Entry 6X8J (X-ray diffraction, 2.60 A resolution); this record covers chains B and D of the 6 polymer chains in the assembly.

[Chain B]
Molecule: Caspase-7
Source organism: Homo sapiens
Notes: EC 3.4.22.60; fragment: p20
UniProt: P55210 (CASP7_HUMAN), isoform P55210-3; residues 1-198 here correspond to UniProt positions 34-231 (UniProt number = residue number + 33)
Chain sequence (198 residues; numbered 1 to 198; the number before each row is that of its first residue):
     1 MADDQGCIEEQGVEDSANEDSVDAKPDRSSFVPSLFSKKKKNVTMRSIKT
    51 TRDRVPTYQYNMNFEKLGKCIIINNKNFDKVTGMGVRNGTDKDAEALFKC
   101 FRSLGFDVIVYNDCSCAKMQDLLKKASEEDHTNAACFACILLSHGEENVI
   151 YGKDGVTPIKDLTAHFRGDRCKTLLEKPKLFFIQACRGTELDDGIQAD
Not modelled in the structure: 1-56, 197-198

[Chain D]
Molecule: Caspase-7
Source organism: Homo sapiens
Notes: EC 3.4.22.60; fragment: p11
UniProt: P55210 (CASP7_HUMAN), isoform P55210-3; residues 199-303 here correspond to UniProt positions 232-336 (UniProt number = residue number + 33)
Chain sequence (113 residues; row label = number of the first residue in the row):
   199 SGPINDTDANPRYKIPVEADFLFAYSTVPGYYSWRSPGRGSWFVQALCSI
   249 LEEHGKDLEIMQILTRVNDRVARHFESQSDDPHFHEKKQIPCVVSMLTKE
   299 LYFSQLEHHHHHH
Not modelled in the structure: 199-211, 303-311
Construct notes: expression tag (304-311)

[Chain B / chain D interface]
Pairs across the interface - 99 pairs, chain B then chain D:
  Thr57(B) with Lys297(D)
  Tyr58(B) with Lys297(D); Glu298(D), hydrogen bond (backbone-backbone)
  Gln59(B) with Lys297(D); Glu298(D); Tyr300(D)
  Tyr60(B) with Asp218(D), hydrogen bond; Leu295(D); Thr296(D), hydrogen bond (side chain-backbone); Lys297(D); Glu298(D), hydrogen bond (backbone-backbone)
  Met62(B) with Leu299(D), hydrophobic; Tyr300(D); Ser302(D)
  Arg87(B) with Arg233(D)
  Asn88(B) with Arg233(D), hydrogen bond (backbone-side chain); Pro235(D)
  Gly89(B) with Pro235(D); Gly238(D)
  Asp93(B) with Gly238(D); Ser239(D), hydrogen bond (side chain-backbone); Val242(D)
  Ala96(B) with Cys246(D)
  Leu97(B) with Val242(D), hydrophobic; Cys246(D), hydrophobic
  Cys100(B) with Cys246(D)
  Phe101(B) with Leu249(D), hydrophobic
  Ser103(B) with Lys254(D)
  Leu104(B) with Gly253(D); Lys254(D); Phe301(D), hydrophobic
  Phe106(B) with Phe301(D), hydrophobic
  Glu147(B) with Pro227(D); Gly228(D)
  Ile159(B) with Tyr223(D)
  Thr163(B) with Phe219(D); Phe221(D)
  Phe166(B) with Phe219(D)
  Arg167(B) with Val215(D); Glu216(D); Phe219(D)
  Gly168(B) with Val215(D), hydrogen bond (backbone-backbone)
  Asp169(B) with Val215(D)
  Leu175(B) with Ile213(D), hydrophobic
  Glu176(B) with Ile213(D); Asp218(D)
  Lys177(B) with Asp218(D)
  Pro178(B) with Asp218(D)
  Lys179(B) with Ala217(D), hydrogen bond (side chain-backbone); Asp218(D), hydrogen bond (backbone-backbone); Phe219(D); Leu220(D), hydrogen bond (backbone-backbone)
  Leu180(B) with Leu220(D); Leu299(D), hydrophobic
  Phe181(B) with Phe219(D), hydrophobic; Leu220(D), hydrogen bond (backbone-backbone); Phe221(D); Ala222(D), hydrogen bond (backbone-backbone)
  Phe182(B) with Ala222(D); Leu245(D), hydrophobic
  Ile183(B) with Ala222(D), hydrogen bond (backbone-backbone); Tyr223(D), hydrophobic; Ser224(D), hydrogen bond (backbone-backbone)
  Gln184(B) with Ser224(D); Ser231(D), hydrogen bond; Ser239(D), hydrogen bond; Phe241(D)
  Ala185(B) with Ser224(D), hydrogen bond (backbone-side chain); Thr225(D); Ser231(D)
  Cys186(B) with Tyr230(D), hydrophobic; Ser231(D), hydrogen bond (side chain-backbone)
  Arg187(B) with Tyr223(D); Thr225(D), hydrogen bond (side chain-backbone); Val226(D); Pro227(D); Gly228(D), hydrogen bond (backbone-backbone); Tyr229(D), hydrogen bond (backbone-backbone); Cys290(D)
  Gly188(B) with Gly228(D); Tyr229(D), hydrogen bond (backbone-backbone); Tyr230(D)
  Thr189(B) with Gly228(D), hydrogen bond (backbone-backbone); Tyr230(D)
  Glu190(B) with Gly228(D), hydrogen bond (backbone-backbone); Tyr229(D); Tyr230(D), hydrogen bond (backbone-backbone)
  Leu191(B) with Tyr229(D); Tyr230(D), hydrophobic; Trp232(D), hydrophobic; His281(D); Phe282(D), hydrophobic; Lys285(D)
  Asp192(B) with Tyr229(D); Lys285(D); Lys286(D), hydrogen bond (backbone-backbone)
  Asp193(B) with Glu284(D); Lys285(D), salt bridge
  Gly194(B) with Lys286(D)
Interface residues without a listed pair, chain B (48 interface residues in all): Leu67, Val86, Thr90, Leu142, His144
Interface residues without a listed pair, chain D (48 interface residues in all): Ser234, Arg237, Glu250, Leu262

[Overview]
The chain B/chain D interface involves 48 residues from each chain; the contacts include 26 hydrogen bonds and
1 salt bridge. Polar contacts include Asp193(B)-Lys285(D), Tyr60(B)-Asp218(D) and Tyr60(B)-Thr296(D).
Here chain B is Caspase-7 and chain D is Caspase-7, both from Homo sapiens. Entry 6X8J (Caspase-7 in complex
with ketomethylene inhibitor reveals tetrahedral adduct) was determined by X-ray diffraction.
